Entry 9CGC (electron microscopy, 3.61 A resolution); this record covers chains K and J of the 39 polymer chains in the assembly.

Chain K:
Name: 26S proteasome regulatory subunit 6B homolog
From: Saccharomyces cerevisiae
Reference sequence: P33298 (PRS6B_YEAST); residues 1-428 here = UniProt positions 1-428
Chain sequence (428 residues; numbered 1 to 428; the number before each row is that of its first residue):
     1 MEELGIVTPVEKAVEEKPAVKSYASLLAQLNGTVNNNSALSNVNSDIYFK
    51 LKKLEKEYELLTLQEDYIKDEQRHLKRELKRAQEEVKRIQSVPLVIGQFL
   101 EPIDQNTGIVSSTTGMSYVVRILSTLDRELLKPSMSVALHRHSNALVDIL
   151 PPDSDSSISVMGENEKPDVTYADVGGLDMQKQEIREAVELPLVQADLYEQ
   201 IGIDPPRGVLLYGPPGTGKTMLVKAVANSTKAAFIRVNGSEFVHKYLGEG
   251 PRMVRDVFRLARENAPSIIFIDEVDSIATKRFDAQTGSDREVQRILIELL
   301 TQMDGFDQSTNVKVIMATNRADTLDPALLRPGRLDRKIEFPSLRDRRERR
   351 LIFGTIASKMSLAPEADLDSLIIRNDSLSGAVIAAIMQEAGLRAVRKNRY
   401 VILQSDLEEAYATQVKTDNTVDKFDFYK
Not modelled in the structure: 1-45
Curated features (UniProtKB/Swiss-Prot):
  - binding site (ATP): Gly213 to Thr220
  - modified residue: Met1 (N-acetylmethionine)
  - cross-link: Lys280 (Glycyl lysine isopeptide (Lys-Gly) (interchain with G-Cter in ubiquitin))
Metal / ion sites: Mg2+: Thr220 (together with ATP)
Ligand contacts: ATP (adenosine-5'-triphosphate): Asp173, Val174, Gly175, Leu177, Pro215, Gly216, Thr217, Gly218, Lys219, Thr220, Met221, Glu273, Asn319, Ile352, Ile356, Gly380, Ala381, Ala384

Chain J:
Name: 26S proteasome regulatory subunit 8 homolog
From: Saccharomyces cerevisiae
Reference sequence: Q01939 (PRS8_YEAST); residues 1-405 here = UniProt positions 1-405
Chain sequence (405 residues; each row starts with the number of its first residue):
     1 MTAAVTSSNIVLETHESGIKPYFEQKIQETELKIRSKTENVRRLEAQRNA
    51 LNDKVRFIKDELRLLQEPGSYVGEVIKIVSDKKVLVKVQPEGKYIVDVAK
   101 DINVKDLKASQRVCLRSDSYMLHKVLENKADPLVSLMMVEKVPDSTYDMV
   151 GGLTKQIKEIKEVIELPVKHPELFESLGIAQPKGVILYGPPGTGKTLLAR
   201 AVAHHTDCKFIRVSGAELVQKYIGEGSRMVRELFVMAREHAPSIIFMDEI
   251 DSIGSTRVEGSGGGDSEVQRTMLELLNQLDGFETSKNIKIIMATNRLDIL
   301 DPALLRPGRIDRKIEFPPPSVAARAEILRIHSRKMNLTRGINLRKVAEKM
   351 NGCSGADVKGVCTEAGMYALRERRIHVTQEDFELAVGKVMNKNQETAISV
   401 AKLFK
Not modelled in the structure: 1-13, 251-259, 280-285, 399-405
Curated features (UniProtKB/Swiss-Prot):
  - binding site (ATP): Gly189 to Thr196
  - modified residue: Thr2 (N-acetylthreonine)
Ligand contacts:
  - ADP (adenosine-5'-diphosphate): Met149, Val150, Gly151, Leu153, Pro191, Gly192, Thr193, Gly194, Lys195, Thr196, Leu197, Ile327, His331, Gly355, Ala356, Lys359
  - ATP (adenosine-5'-triphosphate): Glu274, Arg306, Arg309

Interface between chain K and chain J:
Residue-residue contacts - 102 pairs, chain K then chain J:
  Ile47(K) - Lys20(J)
  Ile47(K) - Phe23(J)  hydrophobic
  Ile47(K) - Ile27(J)
  Tyr48(K) - Phe23(J)  hydrophobic
  Lys50(K) - Ile27(J)
  Leu51(K) - Phe23(J)  hydrophobic
  Leu51(K) - Lys26(J)
  Leu51(K) - Ile27(J)  hydrophobic
  Leu54(K) - Thr30(J)
  Glu57(K) - Ile34(J)
  Tyr58(K) - Lys33(J)
  Tyr58(K) - Ile34(J)  hydrophobic
  Leu61(K) - Lys37(J)
  Leu61(K) - Thr38(J)
  Leu61(K) - Val41(J)
  Glu65(K) - Lys37(J)  salt bridge
  Glu65(K) - Val41(J)
  Ile68(K) - Leu44(J)  hydrophobic
  Glu71(K) - Arg48(J)  salt bridge
  Glu71(K) - Asn52(J)
  Gln72(K) - Gln47(J)  hydrogen bond
  Gln72(K) - Arg48(J)  hydrogen bond (side chain-backbone)
  Leu75(K) - Arg48(J)
  Leu75(K) - Leu51(J)  hydrophobic
  Leu75(K) - Asn52(J)
  Lys76(K) - Leu51(J)
  Leu79(K) - Leu51(J)  hydrophobic
  Leu79(K) - Lys54(J)
  Leu79(K) - Val55(J)  hydrophobic
  Ala82(K) - Ile58(J)  hydrophobic
  Gln83(K) - Ile58(J)
  Glu85(K) - Leu62(J)
  Val86(K) - Leu62(J)  hydrophobic
  Ile89(K) - Leu62(J)  hydrophobic
  Ile89(K) - Gln66(J)
  Glu101(K) - Arg112(J)  salt bridge
  Ile103(K) - Lys124(J)
  Ile103(K) - Leu126(J)  hydrophobic
  Asn106(K) - Phe57(J)
  Thr107(K) - Lys124(J)
  Ile109(K) - Arg112(J)
  Ile109(K) - Leu126(J)  hydrophobic
  Gly115(K) - Pro90(J)
  Met116(K) - Pro90(J)
  Ser117(K) - Tyr71(J)
  Tyr118(K) - Ser70(J)
  Val119(K) - Gly69(J)
  Val119(K) - Ser70(J)  hydrogen bond (backbone-backbone)
  Val119(K) - Val72(J)  hydrophobic
  Val119(K) - Cys114(J)  hydrophobic
  Arg121(K) - Leu64(J)
  Arg121(K) - Leu65(J)
  Ile122(K) - Glu61(J)
  Leu123(K) - Glu61(J)
  Leu123(K) - Leu65(J)  hydrophobic
  Ser124(K) - Phe57(J)
  Ser124(K) - Glu61(J)  hydrogen bond
  Ser143(K) - Leu65(J)  hydrogen bond (side chain-backbone)
  Ser143(K) - Gln66(J)
  Ser143(K) - Glu67(J)
  Ser143(K) - Pro68(J)
  Ser143(K) - Gly69(J)  hydrogen bond (backbone-backbone)
  Ala145(K) - Leu65(J)
  Gln182(K) - Arg371(J)
  Glu186(K) - Arg371(J)  salt bridge
  Gln194(K) - Arg373(J)  hydrogen bond
  Leu197(K) - Leu370(J)  hydrophobic
  Leu197(K) - Arg373(J)
  Leu197(K) - Arg374(J)
  Tyr198(K) - Leu370(J)  hydrophobic
  Gln200(K) - Asn336(J)
  Gln200(K) - Ile375(J)  hydrogen bond (side chain-backbone)
  Ile201(K) - Met335(J)
  Ile201(K) - Asn336(J)  hydrogen bond (backbone-backbone)
  Ile201(K) - Gly366(J)
  Ile201(K) - Arg374(J)
  Ile201(K) - Ile375(J)
  Gly202(K) - Lys334(J)
  Ile203(K) - Met335(J)  hydrophobic
  Ile203(K) - Gly366(J)
  Ile203(K) - Met367(J)  hydrophobic
  Thr279(K) - Lys221(J)
  Lys280(K) - Lys221(J)
  Phe282(K) - Lys221(J)
  Ala284(K) - Gly226(J)
  Gln293(K) - Lys221(J)  hydrogen bond (side chain-backbone)
  Leu296(K) - Lys221(J)
  Ile297(K) - Val139(J)  hydrophobic
  Asp304(K) - Met138(J)
  Asp304(K) - Lys141(J)
  Asp325(K) - Lys221(J)
  Asp325(K) - Tyr222(J)  hydrogen bond
  Pro326(K) - Leu218(J)
  Ala327(K) - Val139(J)  hydrophobic
  Ala327(K) - Tyr222(J)  hydrogen bond (backbone-side chain)
  Arg330(K) - Glu140(J)  salt bridge
  Pro331(K) - Lys141(J)  hydrogen bond (backbone-side chain)
  Gly332(K) - Lys141(J)
  Arg333(K) - Met138(J)  hydrogen bond (side chain-backbone)
  Arg333(K) - Val139(J)  hydrogen bond (side chain-backbone)
  Arg333(K) - Lys141(J)
  Arg336(K) - Met367(J)
Also at the interface, not in a pair above, chain K (68 interface residues in all): Gln64, Glu78, Arg88, His142, Val147, Leu190, Thr301
Also at the interface, not in a pair above, chain J (63 interface residues in all): Glu45, Lys59, Gln89, Glu127, Asn128, Gln220, Gly224, Glu225, Ala369, His376

Overview:
The interface between chain K and chain J involves 68 residues on one side and 63 on the other; the contacts
include 15 hydrogen bonds and 5 salt bridges. Polar pairs include Glu65(K)-Lys37(J), Glu71(K)-Arg48(J) and
Glu101(K)-Arg112(J). Ligands of chain K: ATP.
Here chain K is 26S proteasome regulatory subunit 6B homolog and chain J is 26S proteasome regulatory subunit
8 homolog, both from Saccharomyces cerevisiae. Entry 9CGC (Yeast 26S proteasome non-substrate-engaged (S1
state)) was determined by electron microscopy.
